Entry 5XXK (X-ray diffraction, 1.66 A resolution); this record covers chains A and C.

Chain A:
Name: E3 ubiquitin-protein ligase Mdm2
Organism: Homo sapiens
Notes: EC 2.3.2.27
Reference sequence: Q00987 (MDM2_HUMAN); residue numbers follow UniProt; this construct covers 6-125
Chain sequence (122 residues; numbered 4 to 125; the number before each row is that of its first residue):
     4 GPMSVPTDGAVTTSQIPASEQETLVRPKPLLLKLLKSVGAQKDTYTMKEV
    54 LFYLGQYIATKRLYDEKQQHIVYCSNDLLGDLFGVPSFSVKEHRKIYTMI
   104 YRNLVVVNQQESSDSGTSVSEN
Disordered / not traced: 4-17, 113-125
Differences from the reference sequence: expression tag (4-5); engineered mutation Ala62 (Met in Q00987)
Curated features (UniProtKB/Swiss-Prot):
  - mutagenesis: Gly58 (G58A: No effect on its ability to induce apoptosis)
Reported in the primary citation:
  - conformationally variable residues (loop rearrangement, order/disorder transition, side-chain flip): Gln18 to Thr26, Leu57, Tyr100, Tyr104

Chain C:
Name: Hydrocarbon stapled peptide THC-SER-PHE-0EH-GLU-TYR-6CW-ALA-LEU-LEU-MK8-NH2
Chain sequence (12 residues; numbered 17 to 28; the number before each row is that of its first residue):
    17 XSFXEYXALLLX
Modified / non-standard residues: THC (N-methylcarbonylthreonine) at position 17, 0EH ((2R)-2-amino-2-methylnonanoic acid) at position 20, 6CW (6-chloro-L-tryptophan) at position 23, NH2 (amino group) at position 28; Leu27 (2-methyl-L-norleucine; MK8)
Covalently attached groups: covalent link 0EH_20-Leu27
Reported in the primary citation:
  - conformationally variable residues: Leu26

Interface between chain A and chain C:
Contacting residue pairs (34; chain A residue first):
  Gln18(A) with Leu25(C); Leu26(C); Leu27(C)
  Ile19(A) with Leu26(C); Leu27(C); NH2_28(C)
  Gln24(A) with NH2_28(C)
  Leu54(A) with 6CW_23(C); Leu26(C), hydrophobic; Leu27(C)
  Phe55(A) with 0EH_20(C); Leu27(C)
  Leu57(A) with 6CW_23(C)
  Gly58(A) with Phe19(C); 0EH_20(C); 6CW_23(C)
  Ile61(A) with Phe19(C), hydrophobic; 6CW_23(C)
  Tyr67(A) with Phe19(C), hydrophobic
  Gln72(A) with THC_17(C); Ser18(C); Phe19(C), hydrogen bond (side chain-backbone); Tyr22(C)
  His73(A) with Tyr22(C)
  Phe86(A) with 6CW_23(C)
  Phe91(A) with 6CW_23(C)
  Val93(A) with Phe19(C), hydrophobic; Tyr22(C); 6CW_23(C)
  Lys94(A) with Tyr22(C)
  His96(A) with Leu25(C); Leu26(C)
  Ile99(A) with 6CW_23(C)
  Tyr100(A) with Leu26(C), hydrogen bond (side chain-backbone)
Other interface residues (no listed pair), chain A (21 interface residues in all): Gln59, Ala62, Val75
From the paper, about this interface:
  - interface residues, chain A: Leu57(A), Phe86(A), Phe91(A), Ile99(A)
  - interface residues, chain C: Phe19(C), Leu26(C)

Overview:
21 residues of chain A and 10 residues of chain C are in contact, with 2 hydrogen bonds. Polar contacts
include Gln72(A)-Phe19(C) and Tyr100(A)-Leu26(C). From UniProt: one mutagenesis site on chain A. The paper
reports interface residues Leu57(A), Phe86(A) and Phe19(C) among others; conformational variability at
Gln18(A), Leu57(A) and Leu26(C) among others.
Here chain A is E3 ubiquitin-protein ligase Mdm2 (Homo sapiens) and chain C is Hydrocarbon stapled peptide
THC-SER-PHE-0EH-GLU-TYR-6CW-ALA-LEU-LEU-MK8-NH2. Entry 5XXK (Structure-activity studies of Mdm2/Mdm4-binding
stapled peptides comprising non-natural amino acids) was determined by X-ray diffraction.
